9Q90 - chains 1 and 6 of the 14 polymer chains in the assembly; structure by electron microscopy, 3.50 A resolution.

# Chain 1 (and 6)
Protein: Psp operon transcriptional activator
From: Escherichia coli K-12
Notes: chain 6 of this document is another copy of the same molecule, construct and numbering; everything in this record applies to it too
Reference sequence: P37344 (PSPF_ECOLI); residue numbers follow UniProt; this construct covers 1-275
Amino-acid sequence (275 residues; row label = number of the first residue in the row):
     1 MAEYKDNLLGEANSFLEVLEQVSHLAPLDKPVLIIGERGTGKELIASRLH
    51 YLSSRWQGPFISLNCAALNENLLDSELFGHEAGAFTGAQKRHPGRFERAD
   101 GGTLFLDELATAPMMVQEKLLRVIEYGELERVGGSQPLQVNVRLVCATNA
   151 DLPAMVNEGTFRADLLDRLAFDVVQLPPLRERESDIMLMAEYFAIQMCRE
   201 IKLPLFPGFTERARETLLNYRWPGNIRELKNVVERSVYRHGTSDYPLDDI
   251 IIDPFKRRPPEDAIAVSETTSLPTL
Disordered / not traced: 259-275 (chain 6: 1-2, 259-275)
Ion coordination: Mg2+: D107 (together with ADP)
Residues lining bound ligands: ADP / aluminium fluoride: N7, L8, L9, F15, E37, R38, G39, T40, G41, K42, E43, L44, D107, E108, N149, N225, I226, R227
UniProt features mapped onto this chain:
  - binding site (ATP): G36 to E43, A99 to E108

# Interface between chain 1 and chain 6
Pairs across the interface - 23 pairs, chain 1 then chain 6:
  Q21(1) with Y238(6), hydrogen bond; R239(6)
  H24(1) with Y238(6)
  L25(1) with Y238(6), hydrogen bond (backbone-side chain)
  M115(1) with N69(6)
  E118(1) with A67(6); N69(6)
  R122(1) with L68(6)
  E130(1) with R95(6), salt bridge
  L152(1) with F255(6), hydrophobic
  R162(1) with A66(6); A67(6)
  D167(1) with R227(6); N231(6), hydrogen bond
  R168(1) with R227(6)
  A170(1) with R235(6), hydrogen bond (backbone-side chain)
  F171(1) with E234(6); R235(6), hydrogen bond (backbone-side chain)
  D172(1) with Y238(6); R239(6), salt bridge
  V173(1) with R239(6); P254(6)
  Q175(1) with R257(6)
Other interface residues (no listed pair), chain 1 (23 interface residues in all): L28, K30, I35, Y126, S135, P153, L166
Other interface residues (no listed pair), chain 6 (21 interface residues in all): E43, S62, L63, R98, E200, I201, E228

# Overview
The interface between chain 1 and chain 6 involves 23 residues on one side and 21 on the other; the contacts
include 5 hydrogen bonds and 2 salt bridges. Polar pairs include E130(1)-R95(6), D172(1)-R239(6) and
Q21(1)-Y238(6). Chain 1 binds ADP / aluminium fluoride.
Chain 1 and chain 6 are both Psp operon transcriptional activator (Escherichia coli K-12); the structure,
CryoEM structure of bacterial transcription intermediate complex mediated by activator PspF, was determined by
electron microscopy.
